7F63 - chains A and L of the 3 polymer chains in the assembly; structure by electron microscopy, 3.90 A resolution.

[Chain A]
Protein: Spike glycoprotein
Organism: Severe acute respiratory syndrome coronavirus 2
UniProt: P0DTC2 (SPIKE_SARS2); residue numbers follow UniProt; this construct covers 1-1208
Chain sequence (1283 residues; each row starts with the number of its first residue):
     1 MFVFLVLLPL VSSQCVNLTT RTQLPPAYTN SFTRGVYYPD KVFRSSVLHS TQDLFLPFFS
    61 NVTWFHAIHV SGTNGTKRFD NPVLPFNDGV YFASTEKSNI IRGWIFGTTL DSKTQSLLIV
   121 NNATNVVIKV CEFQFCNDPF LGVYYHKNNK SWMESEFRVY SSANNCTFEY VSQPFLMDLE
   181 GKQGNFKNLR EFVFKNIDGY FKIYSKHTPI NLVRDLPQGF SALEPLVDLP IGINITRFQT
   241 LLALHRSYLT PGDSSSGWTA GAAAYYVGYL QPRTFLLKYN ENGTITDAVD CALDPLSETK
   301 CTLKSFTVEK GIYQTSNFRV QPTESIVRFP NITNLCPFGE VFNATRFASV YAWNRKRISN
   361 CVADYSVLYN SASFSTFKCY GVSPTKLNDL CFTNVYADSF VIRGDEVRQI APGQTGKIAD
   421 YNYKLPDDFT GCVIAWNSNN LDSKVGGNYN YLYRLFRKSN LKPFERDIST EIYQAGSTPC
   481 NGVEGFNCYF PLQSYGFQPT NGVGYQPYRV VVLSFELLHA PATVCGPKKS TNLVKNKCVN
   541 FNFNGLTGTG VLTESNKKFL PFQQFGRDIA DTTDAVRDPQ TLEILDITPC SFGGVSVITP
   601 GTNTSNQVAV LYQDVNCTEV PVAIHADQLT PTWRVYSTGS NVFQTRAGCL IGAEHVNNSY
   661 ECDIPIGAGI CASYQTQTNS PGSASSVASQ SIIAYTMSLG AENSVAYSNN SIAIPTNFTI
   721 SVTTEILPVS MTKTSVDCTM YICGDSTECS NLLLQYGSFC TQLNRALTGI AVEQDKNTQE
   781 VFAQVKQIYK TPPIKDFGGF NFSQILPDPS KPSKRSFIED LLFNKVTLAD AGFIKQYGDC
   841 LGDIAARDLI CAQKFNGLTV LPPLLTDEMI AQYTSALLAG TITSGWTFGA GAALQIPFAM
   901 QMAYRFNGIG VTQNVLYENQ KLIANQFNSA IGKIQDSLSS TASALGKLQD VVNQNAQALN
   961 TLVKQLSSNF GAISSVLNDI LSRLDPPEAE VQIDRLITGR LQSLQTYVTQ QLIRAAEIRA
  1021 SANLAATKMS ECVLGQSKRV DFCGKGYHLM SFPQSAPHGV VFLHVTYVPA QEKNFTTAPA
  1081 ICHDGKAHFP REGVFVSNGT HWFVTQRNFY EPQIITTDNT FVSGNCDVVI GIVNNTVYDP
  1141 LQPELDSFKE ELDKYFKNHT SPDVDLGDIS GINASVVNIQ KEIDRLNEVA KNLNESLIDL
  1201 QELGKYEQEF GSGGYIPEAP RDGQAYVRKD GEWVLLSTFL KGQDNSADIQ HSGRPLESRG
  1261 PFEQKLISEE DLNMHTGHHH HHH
Not modelled in the structure: 1-329, 445-446, 531-1283
Disulfide bonds: C336-C361, C379-C432, C391-C525, C480-C488
Sequence notes: conflict G682 (Arg in P0DTC2), S683 (Arg in P0DTC2), S685 (Arg in P0DTC2), P986 (Lys in P0DTC2), P987 (Val in P0DTC2); expression tag (1209-1283)
Curated features (UniProtKB/Swiss-Prot):
  - region: N280 to C301 (Putative superantigen), R403 to D405 (Integrin-binding motif), N448 to F456 (Immunodominant HLA epitope recognized by the CD8+), P681, A684 (Putative superantigen), S816 to Y837 (Fusion peptide 1), K835 to F855 (Fusion peptide 2), D1163 to E1202 (Heptad repeat 2)
  - site: R815, S816 (Cleavage)
  - glycosylation: N17 (N-linked (GlcNAc...) (complex) asparagine), N61 (N-linked (GlcNAc...) (hybrid) asparagine), N74 (N-linked (GlcNAc...) (complex) asparagine), N122 (N-linked (GlcNAc...) (hybrid) asparagine), N149 (N-linked (GlcNAc...) (complex) asparagine), N165 (N-linked (GlcNAc...) (complex) asparagine), N234 (N-linked (GlcNAc...) (high mannose) asparagine), N282 (N-linked (GlcNAc...) (complex) asparagine), T323 (O-linked (GalNAc) threonine), S325 (O-linked (HexNAc...) serine), N331 (N-linked (GlcNAc...) (complex) asparagine), N343 (N-linked (GlcNAc...) (complex) asparagine), N603 (N-linked (GlcNAc...) (hybrid) asparagine), N616 (N-linked (GlcNAc...) (complex) asparagine), N657 (N-linked (GlcNAc...) (complex) asparagine), T676 (O-linked (GlcNAc...) threonine), T678 (O-linked (GlcNAc...) threonine), N709 (N-linked (GlcNAc...) (high mannose) asparagine), N717 (N-linked (GlcNAc...) (hybrid) asparagine), N801 (N-linked (GlcNAc...) (hybrid) asparagine) and 6 more in UniProt
  - natural variant: L5 (L5F: In strain: Iota/B.1.526), S13 (S13I: In strain: Epsilon/B.1.427/B.1.429), L18 (L18F: In strain: Beta/B.1.351, Gamma/P.1 and 1 more), T19 (T19I: In strain: Omicron/BQ.1.1, Omicron/XBB.1.5 and 1 more; T19R: In strain: Delta/B.1.617.2, Omicron/BA.2 and 4 more), T20 (T20N: In strain: Gamma/P.1), L24 to A27 (sequence variant, change not given here; In strain: Omicron/BA.2, Omicron/BA.2.12.1 and 6 more), P26 (P26S: In strain: Gamma/P.1), Q52 (Q52H: In strain: Omicron/EG.5.1), A67 (A67V: In strain: Eta/B.1.525, Omicron/BA.1), H69 to V70 (deletion: In strain: Alpha/B.1.1.7, Eta/B.1.525 and 5 more), G75 (G75V: In strain: Lambda/C.37), T76 (T76I: In strain: Lambda/C.37), 82 further natural variant entries in UniProt
  - mutagenesis: H69 to V70 (Increased incorporation of cleaved spike into virions), N121 (N121Q: Partial loss of biliverdin affinity), R190 (R190K: Partial loss of biliverdin affinity), N234 (N234Q: Increased resistance to neutralizing antibodies), N331 (N331Q: Reduced viral infectivity), N343 (N343Q: Reduced viral infectivity), L452 (L452R: Increased resistance to neutralizing antibodies. Decreases HLA binding to NF9 epitope. Increased binding affinity to human ACE2), Y453 (Y453F: Decreased HLA binding to NF9 epitope. Increased binding affinity to human ACE2), A475 (A475V: Increased resistance to neutralizing antibodies), V483 (V483A: Increased resistance to neutralizing antibodies), E484 (E484D: Increased replication in human TMEM106B overexpressing cells), F490 (F490L: Increased resistance to neutralizing antibodies and human covalescent sera neutralization), 12 further mutagenesis entries in UniProt
From the paper describing this entry:
  - mutagenesis - Q474A/F486A, F486A: decreased binding to RBD-chAb-45
  - mutagenesis - Q474A/F486A: decreased binding to RBD-chAb-51
  - mutagenesis - K417A/Y453A, Y453A: decreased binding to RBD-chAb-28
  - mutagenesis - K417A/Y453A, Y453A, Q498A/T500A/N501A, N501A: decreased binding to RBD-chAb-25
  - mutagenesis - N501Y: abolished binding to RBD-chAb-25
  - mutagenesis - K417N, E484K: unchanged binding to RBD-chAb-25

[Chain L]
Protein: RBD-chAb45, Light chain
Organism: Homo sapiens
Chain sequence (214 residues; row label = number of the first residue in the row):
     1 DIVMTQSQKF MSTSVGDRVS VTCKSSQNVG TNVAWYQQKP GQSPKALIYS ASYRYSGVPD
    61 HFTGSGSGTD FTLTISNVQS ADLAEYFCQQ YNNYPWTFGG GTKLEIKRTV AAPSVFIFPP
   121 SDEQLKSGTA SVVCLLNNFY PREAKVQWKV DNALQSGNSQ ESVTEQDSKD STYSLSSTLT
   181 LSKADYEKHK VYACEVTHQG LSSPVTKSFN RGEC
Not modelled in the structure: 111-214
Disulfide bonds: C23-C88

[Chain A / chain L interface]
Pairs across the interface (7):
  T478(A) - Y91(L)
  T478(A) - N92(L)  hydrogen bond (side chain-backbone)
  P479(A) - N32(L)
  P479(A) - Y91(L)
  G485(A) - Y94(L)
  F486(A) - Y94(L)  hydrogen bond (backbone-side chain)
  C488(A) - Y94(L)
Also at the interface, not in a pair above, chain A (6 interface residues in all): S477
Also at the interface, not in a pair above, chain L (5 interface residues in all): W96
Interface features reported in the paper:
  - pairs named by the authors: T478(A)-Y91(L) (hydrogen bond), T478(A)-N92(L) (hydrogen bond), F486(A)-Y94(L) (pi stacking)
  - epitope / paratope residues, chain A: T478(A), F486(A)
  - epitope / paratope residues, chain L: Y91(L), N92(L), Y94(L)

[Summary]
6 residues of chain A face 5 of chain L across their interface, with 2 hydrogen bonds. Polar contacts include
T478(A)-N92(L) and F486(A)-Y94(L). The authors report hydrogen bonds between T478(A) and Y91(L) and T478(A)
and N92(L); pi stacking between F486(A) and Y94(L). From the paper: K417A/Y453A, Y453A and Q498A/T500A/N501A
of chain A, among others, reduce binding to RBD-chAb-25; epitope/paratope residues T478(A), F486(A) and Y91(L)
among others; 9 substitutions were tested in all.
Chain A is Spike glycoprotein (Severe acute respiratory syndrome coronavirus 2) and chain L is RBD-chAb45,
Light chain (Homo sapiens); the structure, Cryo-EM structure of SARS-CoV-2 spike in complex with a
neutralizing antibody chAb-45 (Focused refinement of S-RBD ..., was determined by electron microscopy.
